PDB entry 8JSM | electron microscopy, 3.30 A resolution | chains B and C of the 6 polymer chains in the assembly

# Chain B (and C)
Protein: Polymerase cofactor VP35
Organism: Ebola virus
Notes: chain C of this document is another copy of the same molecule, construct and numbering; everything in this record applies to it too
Reference sequence: A0A1C4HDK9 (A0A1C4HDK9_9MONO); residue numbers follow UniProt; this construct covers 1-340
Sequence (340 residues; each row starts with the number of its first residue):
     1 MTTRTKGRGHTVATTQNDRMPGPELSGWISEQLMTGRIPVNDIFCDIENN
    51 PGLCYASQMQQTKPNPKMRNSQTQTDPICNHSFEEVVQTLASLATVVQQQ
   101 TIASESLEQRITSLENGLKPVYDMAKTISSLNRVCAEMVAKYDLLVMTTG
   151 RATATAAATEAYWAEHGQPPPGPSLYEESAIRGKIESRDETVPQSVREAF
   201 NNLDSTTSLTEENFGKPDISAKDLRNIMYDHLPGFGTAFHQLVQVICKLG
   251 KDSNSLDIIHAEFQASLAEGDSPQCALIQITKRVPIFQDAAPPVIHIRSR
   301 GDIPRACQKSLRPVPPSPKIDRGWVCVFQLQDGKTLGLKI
Unresolved in the structure: 1-80 (chain C: 1-80, 180-340)

# How chain B and chain C interact
Residue-residue contacts (51; chain B residue first):
  Ser82(B) - Ser82(C)
  Thr89(B) - Thr89(C)
  Leu93(B) - Thr89(C)
  Leu93(B) - Ser92(C)
  Val96(B) - Val96(C)  hydrophobic
  Gln99(B) - Gln100(C)
  Gln100(B) - Val96(C)
  Ala103(B) - Gln100(C)
  Ser106(B) - Leu107(C)
  Leu107(B) - Ala103(C)  hydrophobic
  Leu107(B) - Ser106(C)
  Leu107(B) - Leu107(C)
  Arg110(B) - Leu107(C)
  Ser113(B) - Leu114(C)
  Leu114(B) - Leu114(C)  hydrophobic
  Gly117(B) - Leu118(C)
  Met124(B) - Val121(C)  hydrophobic
  Met124(B) - Ala125(C)  hydrophobic
  Thr127(B) - Ile128(C)
  Ile128(B) - Ile128(C)  hydrophobic
  Ser130(B) - Asn132(C)  hydrogen bond
  Leu131(B) - Leu131(C)  hydrophobic
  Leu131(B) - Asn132(C)
  Val134(B) - Cys135(C)  hydrophobic
  Cys135(B) - Cys135(C)  hydrophobic
  Glu137(B) - Val139(C)
  Met138(B) - Val139(C)  hydrophobic
  Lys141(B) - Val139(C)
  Lys141(B) - Tyr142(C)
  Tyr142(B) - Met138(C)  hydrogen bond (side chain-backbone)
  Tyr142(B) - Tyr142(C)
  Leu145(B) - Tyr142(C)  hydrophobic
  Thr149(B) - Met147(C)
  Arg151(B) - Glu160(C)  salt bridge
  Tyr162(B) - Arg151(C)
  Pro169(B) - Arg151(C)  hydrogen bond (backbone-side chain)
  Pro171(B) - Arg151(C)
  Gly172(B) - Gly150(C)
  Gly172(B) - Ala152(C)
  Pro173(B) - Thr148(C)
  Pro173(B) - Thr153(C)
  Ser174(B) - Met147(C)
  Ser174(B) - Thr148(C)  hydrogen bond
  Leu175(B) - Val146(C)
  Leu175(B) - Met147(C)  hydrophobic
  Tyr176(B) - Leu145(C)
  Tyr176(B) - Val146(C)  hydrogen bond (backbone-backbone)
  Tyr176(B) - Thr148(C)
  Glu177(B) - Leu144(C)
  Glu178(B) - Leu144(C)
  Glu178(B) - Val146(C)
Also at the interface, not in a pair above, chain B (42 interface residues in all): Glu85, Val86, Gly150, Pro170, Leu203
Also at the interface, not in a pair above, chain C (35 interface residues in all): Glu85, Val86, Leu93, Asp143, Thr149, Glu177

# In short
42 residues of chain B face 35 of chain C across their interface; the contacts include 5 hydrogen bonds and 1
salt bridge. Among the polar pairs are Arg151(B)-Glu160(C), Ser130(B)-Asn132(C) and Tyr142(B)-Met138(C).
Chain B and chain C are both Polymerase cofactor VP35 (Ebola virus); the structure, The structure of EBOV
L-VP35-RNA complex (conformation 1), was determined by electron microscopy (same publication as 8JSL and
8JSN).
